3C2F - chain A; structure by X-ray diffraction, 2.35 A resolution.

# Chain A
Molecule: Nicotinate-nucleotide pyrophosphorylase
From: Saccharomyces cerevisiae
Notes: EC 2.4.2.19
UniProt: P43619 (NADC_YEAST); residue numbers follow UniProt; this construct covers 2-295
Sequence (294 residues; row label = number of the first residue in the row):
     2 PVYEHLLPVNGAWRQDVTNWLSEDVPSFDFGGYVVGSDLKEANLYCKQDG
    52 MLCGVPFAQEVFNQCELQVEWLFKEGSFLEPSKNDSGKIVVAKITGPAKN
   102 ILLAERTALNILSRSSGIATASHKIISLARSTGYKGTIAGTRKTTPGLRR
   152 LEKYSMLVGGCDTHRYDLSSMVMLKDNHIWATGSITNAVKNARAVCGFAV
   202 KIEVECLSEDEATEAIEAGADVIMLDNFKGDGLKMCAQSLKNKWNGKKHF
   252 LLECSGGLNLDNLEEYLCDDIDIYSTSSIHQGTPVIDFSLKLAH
Unresolved in the structure: 229-249, 262-267
Ligand contacts: 1-O-pyrophosphono-5-O-phosphono-ribose (PRP; 1-O-pyrophosphono-5-O-phosphono-alpha-D-ribofuranose): K48, E106, R107, L110, T142, K144, K176, M225, E254, S256, G257, S276, T277, S278, F289, S290, K292
Curated features (UniProtKB/Swiss-Prot):
  - binding site (substrate): R107, T142 to K144, R166, K176, E206, D227, S256 to G258

# Overview
Chain A binds 1-O-pyrophosphono-5-O-phosphono-ribose. From UniProt: 11 substrate-binding residues.
Chain A is Nicotinate-nucleotide pyrophosphorylase (Saccharomyces cerevisiae); the structure, Crystal
structure of the quinolinate phosphoribosyl transferase (BNA6) from Saccharomyces cerevisiae complexed with
PRPP, was determined by X-ray diffraction (same publication as 3C2R, 3C2E and 3C2O).
